PDB entry 3R9Y | X-ray diffraction, 2.35 A resolution | chain A

== Chain A ==
Molecule: Why2 protein
From: Solanum tuberosum
UniProt: D9J034 (D9J034_SOLTU); residues 48-216 here = UniProt positions 48-216
Chain sequence (178 residues; row label = number of the first residue in the row):
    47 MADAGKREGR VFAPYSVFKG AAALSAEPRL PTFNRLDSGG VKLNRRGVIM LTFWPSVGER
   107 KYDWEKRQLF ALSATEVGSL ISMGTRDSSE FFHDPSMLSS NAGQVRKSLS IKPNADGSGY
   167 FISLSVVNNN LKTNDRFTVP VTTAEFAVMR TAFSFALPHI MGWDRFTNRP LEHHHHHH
Not modelled in the structure: 47-54, 216-224
Construct notes: initiating methionine (47); engineered mutation A67 (Lys in D9J034); expression tag (217-224)
What the authors report for this chain:
  - mutagenesis - K67A: decreased binding to M13mp18
  - conformationally variable residues (loop rearrangement): H139 to S145

== Overview ==
From the paper: K67A reduces binding to M13mp18; conformational variability at H139.
Chain A is Why2 protein (Solanum tuberosum); the structure, Crystal Structure of StWhy2 K67A (form I), was
determined by X-ray diffraction together with 3R9Z and 3RA0 from the same study.
